PDB entry 3UOX | X-ray diffraction, 1.96 A resolution | chain A

[Chain A]
Name: Otemo
Source organism: Pseudomonas putida
Notes: EC 1.-.-.-
Chain sequence (545 residues; each row starts with the number of its first residue):
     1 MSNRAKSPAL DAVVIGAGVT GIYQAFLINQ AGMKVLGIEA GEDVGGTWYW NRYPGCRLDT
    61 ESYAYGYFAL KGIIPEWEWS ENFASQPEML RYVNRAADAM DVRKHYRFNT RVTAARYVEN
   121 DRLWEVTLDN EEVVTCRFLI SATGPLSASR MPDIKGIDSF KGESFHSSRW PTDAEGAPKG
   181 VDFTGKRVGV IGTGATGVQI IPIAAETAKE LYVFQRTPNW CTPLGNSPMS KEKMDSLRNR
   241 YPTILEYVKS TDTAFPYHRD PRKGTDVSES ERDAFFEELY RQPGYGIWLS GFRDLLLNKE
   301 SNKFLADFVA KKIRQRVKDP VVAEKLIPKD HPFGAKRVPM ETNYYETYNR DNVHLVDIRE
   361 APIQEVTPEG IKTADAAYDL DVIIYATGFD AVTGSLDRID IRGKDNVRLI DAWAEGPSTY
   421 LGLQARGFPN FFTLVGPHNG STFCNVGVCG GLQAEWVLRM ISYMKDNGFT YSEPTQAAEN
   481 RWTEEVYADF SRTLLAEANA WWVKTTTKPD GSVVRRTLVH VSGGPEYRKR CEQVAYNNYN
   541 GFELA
Unresolved in the structure: 1-5, 149-151
Disulfides: C444-C449
Residues lining bound ligands: FAD (flavin-adenine dinucleotide): I15, G16, A17, G18, V19, T20, G21, I38, E39, A40, G45, G46, T47, W48, W50, N51, Y53, C56, R57, L58, D59, T60, Y65, T110, R111, V112, A142, T143, G144, P145, L146, R337, F389, R398, I399, V435, C444, N445, V446, G447
What the authors report for this chain:
  - contacts within the chain: D59-R337 (salt bridge)
  - catalytic residues: R337 (proposed by the authors, not directly observed)
  - mutagenesis - D59A, D59N, R337A, R337K: decreased catalytic activity on 2-n-hexyl cyclopentanone
  - mutagenesis - Y53F: decreased catalytic activity
  - mutagenesis - Y53A: abolished expression
  - mutagenesis - Y53F: increased binding to OT-CoA
  - catalytic residues: D59
  - mutagenesis - Y53F: unchanged binding to NADPH

[Overview]
Bound to chain A: flavin-adenine dinucleotide. From the paper: catalytic residues R337 and D59; D59A, D59N and
R337A, among others, reduce catalytic activity on 2-n-hexyl cyclopentanone; 6 substitutions were tested in
all.
Chain A is Otemo (Pseudomonas putida); the structure, Crystal Structure of OTEMO (FAD bound form 2), was
determined by X-ray diffraction, deposited together with 3UOV, 3UOY, 3UOZ, 3UP4 and 3UP5.
